8PEX - chains D and E of the 22 polymer chains in the assembly; structure by electron microscopy, 3.10 A resolution.

Chain D (and E):
Name: Transcription termination factor Rho
Organism: Escherichia coli
Notes: EC 3.6.4.-; chain E of this document is another copy of the same molecule, construct and numbering; everything in this record applies to it too
UniProt: P0AG30 (RHO_ECOLI); numbering as in UniProt (aligned over 1-419)
Amino-acid sequence (419 residues; numbered 1 to 419; the number before each row is that of its first residue):
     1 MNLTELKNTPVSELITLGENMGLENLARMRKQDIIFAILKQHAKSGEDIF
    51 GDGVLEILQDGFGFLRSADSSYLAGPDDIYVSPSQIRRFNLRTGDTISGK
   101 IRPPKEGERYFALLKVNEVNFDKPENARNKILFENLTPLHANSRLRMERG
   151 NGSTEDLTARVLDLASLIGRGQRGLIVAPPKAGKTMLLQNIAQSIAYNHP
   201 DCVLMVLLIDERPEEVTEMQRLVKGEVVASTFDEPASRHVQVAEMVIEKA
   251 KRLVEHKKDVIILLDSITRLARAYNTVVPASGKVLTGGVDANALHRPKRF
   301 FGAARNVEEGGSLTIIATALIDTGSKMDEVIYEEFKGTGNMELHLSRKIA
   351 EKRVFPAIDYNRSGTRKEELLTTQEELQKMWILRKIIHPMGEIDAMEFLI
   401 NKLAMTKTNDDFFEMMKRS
Differences from the reference sequence: engineered mutation Leu167 (Pro in P0AG30)
Metal / ion sites: Mg2+: Thr185 (together with ATP-gamma-S)
Small-molecule neighbours:
  - ATP-gamma-S (AGS; phosphothiophosphoric acid-adenylate ester), molecule 1: Thr158, Pro180, Lys181, Ala182, Gly183, Lys184, Thr185, Met186, Arg212, Glu215, Phe355
  - ATP-gamma-S (AGS), molecule 2: Arg366, Lys367, Glu369
Swiss-Prot annotation at these positions:
  - region: Gly61 to Arg66 (RNA-binding 1), Asp78 to Tyr80 (RNA-binding 1), Glu108 to Tyr110 (RNA-binding 1), Val284 to Gly288 (RNA-binding 2)
  - binding site (ATP): Gly169 to Gly174, Lys181 to Met186, Arg212
  - site: Lys326 (RNA-binding 2)
What the authors report for this chain:
  - mutagenesis - P167L: increased binding to Polarity suppression protein
  - mutagenesis - P167L: increased catalytic activity on ATP
  - mutagenesis - P167L: decreased stability
  - mutagenesis - P167L (Kd 14.0 uM): decreased binding to mant-ATPgammaS

How chain D and chain E interact:
Pairs across the interface (56; chain D residue first):
  Val11(D) with Asn135(E)
  Ile15(D) with Ile131(E), hydrophobic
  Asn25(D) with Asn90(E), hydrogen bond; Arg128(E), hydrogen bond
  Ala27(D) with Lys130(E); Ile131(E)
  Arg28(D) with Asn90(E); Arg92(E), hydrogen bond (backbone-side chain); Asp95(E), salt bridge; Ala127(E); Arg128(E); Arg252(E); Glu255(E), salt bridge
  Met29(D) with Leu132(E); Asn135(E)
  Arg30(D) with Leu132(E); Asn135(E)
  Lys31(D) with Asn135(E), hydrogen bond (backbone-side chain)
  Lys181(D) with Glu342(E), salt bridge; Arg366(E)
  Met186(D) with Lys367(E)
  Arg212(D) with Arg173(E); Gly337(E); Thr338(E); Asn340(E); Arg366(E)
  Pro213(D) with Pro138(E), hydrophobic; Arg173(E); Arg305(E)
  Glu214(D) with Leu139(E); His140(E); Arg173(E), salt bridge; Asn340(E), hydrogen bond
  Glu215(D) with His140(E), salt bridge
  Thr217(D) with Pro138(E), hydrogen bond (side chain-backbone)
  Arg221(D) with Glu308(E), salt bridge
  Phe232(D) with Arg173(E); Lys298(E); Gly302(E)
  Asp233(D) with His295(E), hydrogen bond (backbone-side chain); Lys298(E); Arg299(E); Gly302(E)
  Pro235(D) with His295(E)
  Arg272(D) with Glu333(E), salt bridge
  Thr276(D) with Lys283(E); Leu285(E); Ala291(E)
  Val278(D) with Lys283(E)
  Pro279(D) with Lys283(E)
  Ala280(D) with Lys283(E)
  Thr323(D) with Lys336(E)
  Gly324(D) with Lys336(E), hydrogen bond (backbone-side chain)
  Ser325(D) with Glu333(E), hydrogen bond; Lys336(E)
  Arg353(D) with Trp381(E)
Interface residues without a listed pair, chain D (33 interface residues in all): Glu24, Ile34, Glu218, Glu234, Glu351
Interface residues without a listed pair, chain E (40 interface residues in all): Arg87, Asn120, Asn129, Asn292, Glu334, Arg384, His388

Overview:
33 residues of chain D face 40 of chain E across their interface, with 9 hydrogen bonds and 7 salt bridges.
Polar contacts include Arg28(D)-Asp95(E), Arg28(D)-Glu255(E) and Lys181(D)-Glu342(E). Bound to chain D:
ATP-gamma-S. From the paper: P167L of chain D increases binding to Polarity suppression protein; P167L of
chain D increases catalytic activity on ATP.
Chain D and chain E are both Transcription termination factor Rho (Escherichia coli); the structure, Rho
P167L-ATPgS-Psu complex II, was determined by electron microscopy (same publication as 8PEU, 8PEW, 8PEY, 9GCS
and 9GCT).
